PDB entry 3J96 | electron microscopy, 7.60 A resolution (low resolution: residue-level contacts below are approximate; hydrogen-bond / salt-bridge calls are withheld) | chains I and M of the 13 polymer chains in the assembly

# Chain I
Name: Alpha-soluble NSF attachment protein
From: Rattus norvegicus
UniProt: P54921 (SNAA_RAT); residue numbers follow UniProt; this construct covers 1-295
Chain sequence (297 residues; each row starts with the number of its first residue; numbers below 1 keep their minus sign (Gly-1 is residue -1)):
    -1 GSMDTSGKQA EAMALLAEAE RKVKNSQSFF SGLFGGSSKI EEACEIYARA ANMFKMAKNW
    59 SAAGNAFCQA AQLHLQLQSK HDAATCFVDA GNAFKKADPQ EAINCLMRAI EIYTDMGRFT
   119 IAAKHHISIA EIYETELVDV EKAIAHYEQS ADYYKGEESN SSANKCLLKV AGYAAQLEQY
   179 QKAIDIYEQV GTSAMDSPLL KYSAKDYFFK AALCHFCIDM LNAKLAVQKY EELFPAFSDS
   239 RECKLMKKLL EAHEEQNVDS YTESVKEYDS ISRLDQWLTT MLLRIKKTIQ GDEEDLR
Unresolved in the structure: -1 to 7, 294-295
Construct notes: expression tag (-1 to 0)
Reported in the primary citation:
  - mutagenesis - D217A/E249K/E252K/E253K: decreased catalytic activity on SNARE complex disassembly
  - mutagenesis - K122E/K163E: abolished catalytic activity
  - mutagenesis - K203E/R239E: decreased catalytic activity

# Chain M
Name: Synaptosomal-associated protein 25
From: Rattus norvegicus
Chain sequence (188 residues; row label = number of the first residue in the row):
    17 RADQLADESL ESTRRMLQLV EESKDAGIRT LVMLDEQGEQ LDRVEEGMNH INQDMKEAEK
    77 NLKDLGKFCG LCVCPCNKLK SSDAYKKAWG NNQDGVVASQ PARVVDEREQ MAISGGFIRR
   137 VTNDARENEM DENLEQVSGI IGNLRHMALD MGNEIDTQNR QIDRIMEKAD SNKTRIDEAN
   197 QRATKMLG
Unresolved in the structure: 84-140

# Chain I / chain M interface
Contacting residue pairs (26; chain I residue first):
  His79(I) - Gln69(M)
  Asp80(I) - His66(M)
  Thr83(I) - Glu62(M)
  Arg116(I) - Glu61(M)
  Arg116(I) - Asn65(M)
  Thr118(I) - Glu61(M)
  Thr118(I) - Arg180(M)
  Ile119(I) - Asp58(M)
  Ile119(I) - Glu61(M)
  Lys122(I) - Asp58(M)
  Glu155(I) - Arg176(M)
  Ser157(I) - Arg176(M)
  Ser159(I) - Asn169(M)
  Ser159(I) - Asp172(M)
  Ser159(I) - Thr173(M)
  Ser160(I) - Thr173(M)
  Leu197(I) - Leu165(M)
  Leu198(I) - Asn169(M)
  Tyr200(I) - Arg161(M)
  Tyr200(I) - Leu165(M)
  Ser201(I) - Leu165(M)
  Lys203(I) - Arg161(M)
  Ser236(I) - Arg161(M)
  Arg239(I) - Gly158(M)
  Arg239(I) - Arg161(M)
  Ser268(I) - Glu151(M)
Interface residues without a listed pair, chain I (24 interface residues in all): Gln76, Tyr111, His123, Glu156, Ile269
Interface residues without a listed pair, chain M (16 interface residues in all): Glu73

# In short
24 residues of chain I face 16 of chain M across their interface. From the paper: D217A/E249K/E252K/E253K of
chain I reduce catalytic activity on SNARE complex disassembly; K122E/K163E of chain I abolish catalytic
activity.
Here chain I is Alpha-soluble NSF attachment protein and chain M is Synaptosomal-associated protein 25, both
from Rattus norvegicus. Entry 3J96 (Structure of 20S supercomplex) was determined by electron microscopy,
deposited together with 3J94, 3J95, 3J97, 3J98 and 3J99.
